PDB entry 4LHY | X-ray diffraction, 3.10 A resolution | chains A and E of the 3 polymer chains in the assembly

Chain A:
Name: Ras-related protein Rab-8A
From: Homo sapiens
UniProt: P61006 (RAB8A_HUMAN); residue numbers follow UniProt; this construct covers 1-184
Sequence (186 residues; row label = number of the first residue in the row; numbers below 1 keep their minus sign (Gly-1 is residue -1)):
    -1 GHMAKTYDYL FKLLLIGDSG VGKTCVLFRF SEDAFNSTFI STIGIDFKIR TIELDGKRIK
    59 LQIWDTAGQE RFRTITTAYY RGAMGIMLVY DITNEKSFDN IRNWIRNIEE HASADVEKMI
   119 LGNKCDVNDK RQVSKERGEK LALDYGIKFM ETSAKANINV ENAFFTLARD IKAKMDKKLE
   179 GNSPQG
Unresolved in the structure: -1 to 2, 178-184
Differences from the reference sequence: expression tag (-1 to 0)
Swiss-Prot annotation at these positions:
  - motif: Asp31 to Phe45 (Switch 1), Asp63 to Gly80 (Switch 2)
  - binding site (GTP): Ser17, Gly18, Val19, Gly20, Lys21, Thr22, Cys23, Ser35, Ser39, Thr40, Gly66, Asn121, Lys122, Asp124, Ala152, Lys153
  - binding site (Mg(2+)): Thr22, Thr40, Asp63
  - modified residue: Thr72 (Phosphothreonine), Ser181 (Phosphoserine)
  - mutagenesis: Thr22 (T22N: Loss of interaction with MICAL1. Loss of GRAF1/ARHGAP26 and GRAF2/ARHGAP10 tubular localization. Loss of E-cadherin and MMP14 export. Stimulates interaction with RPGR), Gln67 (Q67L: Probable constitutively active mutant locked in the active GTP-bound form. Stimulates interaction with MICALL1. Increased WDR44-positive tubulation ...), Thr72 (T72A: Loss of phosphorylation. No effect on the binding of GDP or GTP. Localizes primarily to the Golgi complex but does not affect membrane localization ...)
Residues lining bound ligands: GDP (guanosine-5'-diphosphate): Asp16, Ser17, Gly18, Val19, Gly20, Lys21, Thr22, Cys23, Ile38, Asp63, Asn121, Lys122, Asp124, Val125, Thr150, Ser151, Ala152, Lys153
From the paper describing this entry:
  - binding site for GDP: Lys21, Asp124
  - conformationally variable residues (loop rearrangement, side-chain flip): Phe33, Ile38

Chain E:
Name: Rab-3A-interacting protein
From: Homo sapiens
UniProt: Q96QF0 (RAB3I_HUMAN); residues 157-232 here correspond to UniProt positions 173-248 (UniProt number = residue number + 16)
Sequence (78 residues; each row starts with the number of its first residue):
   155 GPGYERLKEE LAKAQRELKL KDEECERLSK VRDQLGQELE ELTASLFEEA HKMVREANIK
   215 QATAEKQLKE AQGKIDVL
Unresolved in the structure: 155-156
Differences from the reference sequence: expression tag (155-156)

Chain A / chain E interface:
Pairs across the interface (20; chain A residue first):
  Lys10(A) - Glu194(E)  salt bridge
  Phe37(A) - His205(E)
  Ile43(A) - Phe201(E)  hydrophobic
  Asp44(A) - Phe201(E)
  Asp44(A) - His205(E)  salt bridge
  Phe45(A) - Ala198(E)
  Phe45(A) - Phe201(E)  hydrophobic
  Lys46(A) - His205(E)
  Ile47(A) - Glu202(E)
  Trp62(A) - Glu194(E)
  Trp62(A) - Thr197(E)
  Trp62(A) - Ala198(E)
  Trp62(A) - Phe201(E)  hydrophobic
  Ile73(A) - Leu193(E)  hydrophobic
  Ala76(A) - Glu194(E)
  Tyr77(A) - Glu194(E)
  Tyr77(A) - Thr197(E)  hydrogen bond
  Arg79(A) - Ser183(E)  hydrogen bond
  Arg79(A) - Arg186(E)
  Arg79(A) - Asp187(E)  salt bridge
Interface residues without a listed pair, chain A (15 interface residues in all): Phe33, Ser35, Gly80
Interface residues without a listed pair, chain E (14 interface residues in all): Gly190, Ala204, Val208, Asn212

Summary:
Chain A and chain E form an interface of 15 and 14 residues respectively, with 2 hydrogen bonds and 3 salt
bridges. Among the polar pairs are Lys10(A)-Glu194(E), Asp44(A)-His205(E) and Arg79(A)-Asp187(E). Chain A
binds GDP. The paper reports a binding site for GDP at Lys21(A) and Asp124(A); conformational variability at
Phe33(A) and Ile38(A).
Here chain A is Ras-related protein Rab-8A and chain E is Rab-3A-interacting protein, both from Homo sapiens.
Entry 4LHY (Crystal structure of GDP-bound Rab8:Rabin8) was determined by X-ray diffraction together with
4LHV, 4LHW, 4LHX, 4LHZ and 4LI0 from the same study.
